1N33 - chains A and N of the 23 polymer chains in the assembly; structure by X-ray diffraction, 3.35 A resolution.

# Chain A
Molecule: 16S ribosomal RNA
Organism: Thermus thermophilus
Sequence (1522 nucleotides; numbered 0 to 1544 plus 19 insertion-coded residues; 42 numbers in that range are skipped by the numbering (no residue carries them; nothing is unmodelled there); the number before each row is that of its first residue; a row labelled like 190A-190L holds insertion residues (190A, then the next letters in order); numbering starts at 0):
     0 UUUGUUGGAGAGUUUGAUCCUGGCUCAGGGUGAACGCUGGCGGCGUGCCU
    50 AAGACAUGCAAGUCGUGCGGG
    73 CCGCGGGGUUUU
    88 ACUCCG
    95 UGGUC
   101 AGCGGCGGACGGGUGAGUAACGCGUGGGU
  129A G
   130 ACCUACCCGGAAGAGGGGGACAACCCGGGGAAACUCGGGCUAAUCCCCCA
   180 UGUGGACCCGC
190A-190L CCCUUGGGGUGU
   191 GUCCAAAGGGCUUU
   216 GCCCGCUUCCGGAUGGGCCCGCGUCCCAUCAGCUAGUUGGUGGGGUAAUG
   266 GCCCACCAAGGCGACGACGGGUAGCCGGUCUGAGAGGAUGGCCGGCCACA
   316 GGGGCACUGAGACACGGGCCCCACUCCUACGGGAGGCAGCAGUUAGGAAU
   366 CUUCCGCAAUGGGCGCAAGCCUGACGGAGCGACGCCGCUUGGAGGAAGAA
   416 GCCCUUCGGGGUGUAAACUCCUGAA
   442 CCCGGGACGAAACCCCCGACGA
   474 GGGGACUGACGGUACCGGG
   494 GUAAUAGCGCCGGCCAACUCCGUGCCAGCAGCCGCGGUAAUACGGAGGGC
   544 GCGAGCGUUACCCGGAUUCACUGGGCGUAAAGGGCGUGUAGGCGGCCUGG
   594 GGCGUCCCAUGUGAAAGACCACGGCUCAACCGUGGGGGAGCGUGGGAUAC
   644 GCUCAGGCUAGACGGUGGGAGAGGGUGGUGGAAUUCCCGGAGUAGCGGUG
   694 AAAUGCGCAGAUACCGGGAGGAACGCCGAUGGCGAAGGCAGCCACCUGGU
   744 CCACCCGUGACGCUGAGGCGCGAAAGCGUGGGGAGCAAACCGGAUUAGAU
   794 ACCCGGGUAGUCCACGCCCUAAACGAUGCGCGCUAGGUCUCUGGGUCU
   848 CCUGGGGGCCGAAGCUAACGCGUUAAGCGCGCCGCCUGGGGAGUACGGCC
   898 GCAAGGCUGAAACUCAAAGGAAUUGACGGGGGCCCGCACAAGCGGUGGAG
   948 CAUGUGGUUUAAUUCGAAGCAACGCGAAGAACCUUACCAGGCCUUGACAU
   998 GCUAGG
 1003A G
  1004 AACCCGGGUGAAAGCCUGGGGUGCCCC
1030A-1030D GCGA
  1031 GGGGAGCCCUAGCACAGGUGCUGCAUGGCCGUCGUCAGCUCGUGCCGUGA
  1081 GGUGUUGGGUUAAGUCCCGCAACGAGCGCAACCCCCGCCGUUAGUUGCCA
  1131 GCGGUUCGGCCGGGCACUCUAACGGGACUGCCCGCGAAA
  1171 GCGGGAGGAAGGAGGGGACGACGUCUGGUCAGCAUGGCCCUUACGGCCUG
  1221 GGCGACACACGUGCUACAAUGCCCACUACAAAGCGAUGCCACCCGGCAAC
  1271 GGGGAGCUAAUCGCAAAAAGGUGGGCCCAGUUCGGAUUGGGGUCUGCAAC
  1321 CCGACCCCAUGAAGCCGGAAUCGCUAGUAAUCGCGGAUCAG
 1361A C
  1362 CAUGCCGCGGUGAAUACGUUCCCGGGCCUUGUACACACCGCCCGUCACGC
  1412 CAUGGGAGCGGGCUCUACCCGAAGUCGCCGGG
  1446 AGCCUACGGG
  1459 CAGGCGCCGAGGGUAGGGCCCGUGACUGGGGCGAAGUCGUAACAAGGUAG
  1509 CUGUACCGGAAGGUGCGGCUGGAUCACCUCCUUUCU
Not modelled in the structure: 0-4, 1535-1538
Bound ions: Mg2+ site 1 near G21 (its only coordinating residue here); Mg2+ site 2 near G46 (its only coordinating residue here); Mg2+ site 3 near C48 (its only coordinating residue here); Mg2+ site 4 near A53 (its only coordinating residue here); Mg2+ site 5: C58, A59, U387; Mg2+ site 6: U62, G105; Mg2+ site 7: G69, G70, U98; Mg2+ site 8: G107, G324, A325, G326; Mg2+ site 9: A109, G331; Mg2+ site 10: A116, G117, G289; Mg2+ site 11: C121, G124, U125, G126, G236; Mg2+ site 12: C174, C175; 57 more Mg2+ sites not listed
Residues lining bound ligands: paromomycin (PAR): G1405, U1406, C1407, A1408, C1409, G1489, C1490, G1491, A1492, A1493, G1494, U1495, C1496
Reported in the primary citation:
  - conformationally variable residues (side-chain flip): G530

# Chain N
Name: 30S ribosomal protein S14
Organism: Thermus thermophilus
UniProtKB: P24320 (RS14_THETH); residues 2-61 here correspond to UniProt positions 1-60 (UniProt number = residue number - 1)
Chain sequence (60 residues; numbered 2 to 61; the number before each row is that of its first residue):
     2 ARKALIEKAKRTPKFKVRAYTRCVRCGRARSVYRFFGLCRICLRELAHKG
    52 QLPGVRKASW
Bound ions: Zn2+: Cys-27, Cys-40, Cys-43

# Interface between chain A and chain N
Contacting residue pairs (61):
  G973(A) with Arg-29(N), sugar contact; Arg-41(N), hydrogen bond to the phosphate
  A974(A) with Arg-29(N), salt bridge to the phosphate; Arg-31(N), hydrogen bond to the base; Ser-32(N), hydrogen bond to the phosphate; Arg-41(N), salt bridge to the phosphate
  A975(A) with Ser-32(N), sugar contact; Tyr-34(N), base contact
  G976(A) with Arg-31(N), phosphate contact; Ser-32(N), hydrogen bond to the phosphate
  C979(A) with Val-18(N), base contact; Arg-19(N), hydrogen bond to the base
  C980(A) with Val-18(N), base contact; Arg-19(N), base contact; Tyr-21(N), sugar contact
  U981(A) with Leu-6(N), phosphate contact; Tyr-21(N), sugar contact; Arg-23(N), phosphate contact
  U982(A) with Arg-3(N), sugar contact; Leu-6(N), sugar contact; Arg-23(N), salt bridge to the phosphate
  A983(A) with Arg-3(N), salt bridge to the phosphate; Leu-6(N), phosphate contact
  A994(A) with Lys-4(N), base contact
  C995(A) with Lys-4(N), hydrogen bond to the base
  A1016(A) with Lys-15(N), salt bridge to the phosphate
  G1047(A) with Lys-4(N), phosphate contact
  G1048(A) with Arg-3(N), phosphate contact; Lys-4(N), hydrogen bond to the phosphate
  U1049(A) with Ala-2(N), base contact
  C1059(A) with Arg-45(N), hydrogen bond to the phosphate
  C1060(A) with Arg-45(N), salt bridge to the phosphate
  C1113(A) with Arg-57(N), sugar contact
  C1114(A) with Ser-60(N), hydrogen bond to the base
  C1115(A) with Trp-61(N), sugar contact
  G1186(A) with Trp-61(N), hydrogen bond to the base
  G1187(A) with Ser-60(N), base contact
  A1188(A) with Lys-58(N), hydrogen bond to the sugar
  G1202(A) with Cys-27(N), sugar contact; Arg-29(N), sugar contact; Ile-42(N), base contact; Glu-46(N), hydrogen bond to the base
  C1203(A) with Ala-2(N), hydrogen bond to the phosphate; Cys-27(N), sugar contact
  G1216(A) with Arg-3(N), salt bridge to the phosphate; Ala-5(N), phosphate contact
  C1217(A) with Arg-3(N), salt bridge to the phosphate; Ala-5(N), phosphate contact
  U1219(A) with Arg-19(N), salt bridge to the phosphate
  G1316(A) with Val-18(N), phosphate contact
  C1317(A) with Phe-16(N), stacking on the base; Val-18(N), phosphate contact; Arg-19(N), base contact
  U1358(A) with Val-33(N), sugar contact; Tyr-34(N), phosphate contact; Arg-35(N), hydrogen bond to the phosphate
  C1359(A) with Thr-22(N), hydrogen bond to the phosphate; Val-33(N), phosphate contact; Arg-35(N), salt bridge to the phosphate
  G1368(A) with Trp-61(N), phosphate contact
  C1369(A) with Trp-61(N), hydrogen bond to the phosphate
Also at the interface, not in a pair above, chain A (39 interface residues in all): A977, A1015, C1189, A1357, A1360
Also at the interface, not in a pair above, chain N (30 interface residues in all): Lys-17, Ala-30, Cys-43

# Overview
39 residues of chain A face 30 of chain N across their interface; the contacts include 16 hydrogen bonds, 10
salt bridges and 1 aromatic stacking contact. Among the polar pairs are A974(A)/Arg-31(N), C979(A)/Arg-19(N)
and C995(A)/Lys-4(N). Ligands of chain A: paromomycin. C58(A), A59(A) and U387(A) coordinate Mg2+ site 5. From
the paper: conformational variability at G530(A).
Here chain A is 16S ribosomal RNA and chain N is 30S ribosomal protein S14, both from Thermus thermophilus.
Entry 1N33 (Structure of the Thermus thermophilus 30S ribosomal subunit bound to codon and near-cognate
transfer rna anticodon ...) was determined by X-ray diffraction, deposited together with 1N32, 1N34 and 1N36.
